9GMR - chains B and J of the 11 polymer chains in the assembly; structure by electron microscopy, 2.80 A resolution.

# Chain B
Molecule: Histone H4
Organism: Homo sapiens
Reference sequence: P62805 (H4_HUMAN); residues 0-102 here correspond to UniProt positions 1-103 (UniProt number = residue number + 1)
Sequence (103 residues; each row starts with the number of its first residue; numbering starts at 0):
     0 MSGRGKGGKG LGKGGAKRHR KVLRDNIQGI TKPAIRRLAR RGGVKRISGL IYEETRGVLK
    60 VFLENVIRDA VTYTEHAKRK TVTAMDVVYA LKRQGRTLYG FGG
Not modelled in the structure: 0-19
Swiss-Prot annotation at these positions:
  - DNA-binding region: Lys-16 to Lys-20
  - modified residue: Ser-1 (N-acetylserine), Arg-3 (Asymmetric dimethylarginine), Lys-5 (N6-(2-hydroxyisobutyryl)lysine), Lys-8 (N6-(2-hydroxyisobutyryl)lysine), Lys-12 (N6-(2-hydroxyisobutyryl)lysine), Lys-16 (N6-(2-hydroxyisobutyryl)lysine), Lys-20 (N6,N6,N6-trimethyllysine), Lys-31 (N6-(2-hydroxyisobutyryl)lysine), Lys-44 (N6-(2-hydroxyisobutyryl)lysine), Ser-47 (Phosphoserine), Tyr-51 (Phosphotyrosine), Lys-59 (N6-(2-hydroxyisobutyryl)lysine), Lys-77 (N6-(2-hydroxyisobutyryl)lysine), Lys-79 (N6-(2-hydroxyisobutyryl)lysine), Thr-80 (Phosphothreonine), Tyr-88 (Phosphotyrosine), Lys-91 (N6-(2-hydroxyisobutyryl)lysine)
  - cross-link (Glycyl lysine isopeptide (Lys-Gly)): Lys-12 (interchain with G-Cter in SUMO2), Lys-20 (interchain with G-Cter in SUMO2), Lys-31 (interchain with G-Cter in SUMO2), Lys-59 (interchain with G-Cter in SUMO2), Lys-79 (interchain with G-Cter in SUMO2), Lys-91 (interchain with G-Cter in SUMO2)

# Chain J
Molecule: 149-nt DNA strand
Sequence (149 nucleotides; numbered 25 to 173; the number before each row is that of its first residue):
    25 GTAAGGGGAT CTTGTATATA TCTGACACGT GCCTGGAGAC TAGGGAGTAA TCCCCTTGGC
    85 GGTTAAAACG CGGGGGACAG CGCGTACGTG CGTTTAAGCG GTGCTAGAGC TGTCTACGAC
   145 CAATTGAGCG GCCTCGGCAC CGGGATTCT

# Interface between chain B and chain J
Residue-residue contacts (10):
  Arg-35(B) with DG112(J), salt bridge to the phosphate
  Arg-45(B) with DC111(J), sugar contact; DG112(J), phosphate contact
  Ile-46(B) with DC111(J), sugar contact; DG112(J), hydrogen bond to the phosphate
  Ser-47(B) with DC111(J), hydrogen bond to the phosphate
  Gly-48(B) with DC111(J), phosphate contact
  Arg-78(B) with DA132(J), phosphate contact
  Lys-79(B) with DA132(J), hydrogen bond to the phosphate
  Thr-80(B) with DA132(J), hydrogen bond to the phosphate
Other interface residues (no listed pair), chain B (9 interface residues in all): Lys-44
Other interface residues (no listed pair), chain J (4 interface residues in all): DG131

# Overview
Chain B and chain J form an interface of 9 and 4 residues respectively; the contacts include 4 hydrogen bonds
and 1 salt bridge. Polar contacts include Ile-46(B)/DG112(J), Ser-47(B)/DC111(J) and Lys-79(B)/DA132(J).
Curated annotation (UniProt) lists a DNA-binding region on chain B.
Here chain B is Histone H4 (Homo sapiens) and chain J is a 149-nt DNA strand. Entry 9GMR
(SIRT7-H3K36MTUnucleosome complex) was determined by electron microscopy together with 9GMK from the same
study.
